PDB entry 8IXF | electron microscopy, 4.40 A resolution (low resolution: residue-level contacts below are approximate; hydrogen-bond / salt-bridge calls are withheld) | chains Q and M of the 27 polymer chains in the assembly

[Chain Q (and M)]
Molecule: Tubulin beta-2A chain
Source organism: Mus musculus
Notes: chain M of this document is another copy of the same molecule, construct and numbering; everything in this record applies to it too
Reference sequence: Q7TMM9 (TBB2A_MOUSE); numbering as in UniProt (aligned over 1-445)
Sequence (457 residues; each row starts with the number of its first residue):
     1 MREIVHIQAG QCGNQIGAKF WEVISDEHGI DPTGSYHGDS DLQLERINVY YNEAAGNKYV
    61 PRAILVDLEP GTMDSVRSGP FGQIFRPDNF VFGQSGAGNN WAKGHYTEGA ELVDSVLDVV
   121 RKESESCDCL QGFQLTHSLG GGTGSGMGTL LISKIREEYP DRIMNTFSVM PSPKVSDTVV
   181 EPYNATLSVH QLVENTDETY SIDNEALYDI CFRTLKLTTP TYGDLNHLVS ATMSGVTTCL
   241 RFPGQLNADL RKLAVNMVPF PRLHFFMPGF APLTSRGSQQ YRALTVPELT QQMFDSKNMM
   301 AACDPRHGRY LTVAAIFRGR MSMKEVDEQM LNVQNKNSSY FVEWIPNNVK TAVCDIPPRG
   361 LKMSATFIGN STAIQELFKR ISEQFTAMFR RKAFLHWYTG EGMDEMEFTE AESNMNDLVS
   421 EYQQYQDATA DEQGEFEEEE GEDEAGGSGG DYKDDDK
Unresolved in the structure: 427-457
Sequence notes: expression tag (446-457)
Swiss-Prot annotation at these positions:
  - motif: M1 to I4 (MREI motif)
  - binding site (GTP): Q11, E69, S138, G142, T143, G144, N204, N226
  - binding site (Mg(2+)): E69
  - modified residue: S40 (Phosphoserine), K58 (N6-acetyllysine), S172 (Phosphoserine), T285 (Phosphothreonine), T290 (Phosphothreonine), R318 (Omega-N-methylarginine), E438 (5-glutamyl polyglutamate)
  - cross-link (Glycyl lysine isopeptide (Lys-Gly)): K58 (interchain with G-Cter in ubiquitin), K324 (interchain with G-Cter in ubiquitin)
Small-molecule neighbours:
  - phosphomethylphosphonic acid guanylate ester (G2P): G10, Q11, C12, Q15, D67, A97, G98, N99, S138, G140, G141, G142, T143, G144, D177, T178, N204, L207, Y222, L225, N226
  - GTP (guanosine-5'-triphosphate): Q245, L246, N247, K252

[Chain Q / chain M interface]
Contacting residue pairs (13; chain Q residue first):
  E53(Q) - A283(M)
  A54(Q) - Q280(M)
  K58(Q) - Q280(M)
  K58(Q) - Y281(M)
  V60(Q) - Y281(M)
  Q83(Q) - Y281(M)
  I84(Q) - Y281(M)
  F85(Q) - Y281(M)
  R86(Q) - Y281(M)
  P87(Q) - G277(M)
  P87(Q) - Y281(M)
  K122(Q) - Q291(M)
  E125(Q) - K336(M)
Interface residues without a listed pair, chain M (9 interface residues in all): S278, R282, E288

[Overview]
11 residues of chain Q face 9 of chain M across their interface. Ligands of chain Q: GTP and
phosphomethylphosphonic acid guanylate ester. UniProt lists 8 GTP-binding residues and Mg2+-binding residue
E69(Q) on chain Q.
Chain Q and chain M are both Tubulin beta-2A chain (Mus musculus); the structure,
GMPCPP-Alpha4A/Beta2A-microtubule decorated with kinesin non-seam region, was determined by electron
microscopy (same publication as 8IXA, 8IXB, 8IXD, 8IXE and 8IXG).
